PDB entry 7FK5 | X-ray diffraction, 1.53 A resolution | chains A and B

[Chain A]
Protein: Pre-mRNA-splicing factor 8
From: Saccharomyces cerevisiae S288C
UniProt: P33334 (PRP8_YEAST); numbering as in UniProt (aligned over 1836-2090)
Sequence (258 residues; row label = number of the first residue in the row):
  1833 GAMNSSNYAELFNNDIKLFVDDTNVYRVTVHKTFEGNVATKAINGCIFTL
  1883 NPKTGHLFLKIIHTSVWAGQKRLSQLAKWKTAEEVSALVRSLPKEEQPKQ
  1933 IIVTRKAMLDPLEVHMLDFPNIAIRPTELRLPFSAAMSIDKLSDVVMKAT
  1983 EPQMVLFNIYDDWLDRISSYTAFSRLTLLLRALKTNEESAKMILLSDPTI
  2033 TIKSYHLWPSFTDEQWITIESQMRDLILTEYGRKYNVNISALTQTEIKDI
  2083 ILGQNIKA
Disordered / not traced: 2070-2090
Construct notes: expression tag (1833-1835)
Curated features (UniProtKB/Swiss-Prot):
  - mutagenesis: Asp1853 (D1853A: Alters protein folding. Severely impaired growth. Strongly reduced growth at 35 degrees Celsius; when associated with A-1854; D1853N: Reduced growth at 30 degrees Celsius ...), Asp1854 (D1854A: Reduced growth at 30 degrees Celsius. Strongly reduced growth at 16 degrees Celsius. Strongly reduced growth at 35 degrees Celsius; when associated with A-1853 ...), Thr1855 (T1855A: Reduced growth at 30 degrees Celsius. Strongly reduced growth at 16 degrees Celsius), Thr1936 (T1936A: Reduced growth at 30 degrees Celsius. Strongly reduced growth at 16 degrees Celsius), Arg1937 (R1937K: Severely impaired growth. Reduced growth at 30 degrees Celsius. Strongly reduced growth at 16 degrees Celsius)

[Chain B]
Protein: A1 cistron-splicing factor AAR2
From: Saccharomyces cerevisiae S288C
UniProt: P32357 (AAR2_YEAST); aligned to UniProt positions 1-317 over residues 1-317
Sequence (308 residues; numbered -3 to 317; 13 numbers in that range are skipped by the numbering (no residue carries them; nothing is unmodelled there); the number before each row is that of its first residue; numbers below 1 keep their minus sign (Gly-3 is residue -3)):
    -3 GAMAMNTVPFTSAPIEVTIGIDQYSFNVKENQPFHGIKDIPIGHVHVIHF
    47 QHADNSSMRYGYWFDCRMGNFYIQYDPKDGLYKMMEERDGAKFENIVHNF
    97 KERQMMVSYPKIDEDDTWYNLTEFVQMDKIRKIVRKDENQFSYVDSSMTT
   147 VQENEL
   166 SSSSSDPAHSLNYTVINFKSREAIRPGHEMEDFLDKSYYLNTVMLQGIFK
   216 NSSNYFGELQFAFLNAMFFGNYGSSLQWHAMIELICSSATVPKHMLDKLD
   266 EILYYQIKTLPEQYSDILLNERVWNICLYSSFQKNSLHNTEKIMENKYPE
   316 LL
Disordered / not traced: -3 to 0, 166-169
Construct notes: expression tag (-3 to 0); conflict Ser166 (Leu153 in P32357), Ser167 (Lys154 in P32357), Ser170 (Asp in P32357)
Curated features (UniProtKB/Swiss-Prot):
  - region: Leu261 to Ile282 (Leucine-zipper)
  - modified residue: Ser253 (Phosphoserine), Thr274 (Phosphothreonine)
Residues lining bound ligands:
  - V3F ((5S)-5-methyl-5-phenylimidazolidine-2,4-dione), molecule 1: Tyr20, Ser21, Phe22, Pro106
  - V3F, molecule 2: Ala231, Gly235, Asn236, Tyr237, Ser240, Ile282, Leu283

[How chain A and chain B interact]
Residue-residue contacts (18; chain A residue first):
  Gln1907(A) with Met195(B); Leu199(B)
  Leu1908(A) with Met195(B), hydrophobic
  Trp1911(A) with Glu194(B); Met195(B), hydrophobic; Phe198(B), hydrophobic
  Asp1942(A) with Lys184(B), salt bridge; Phe198(B)
  Glu1945(A) with Lys184(B), salt bridge
  Val1946(A) with Ile189(B), hydrophobic; Glu194(B); Phe198(B), hydrophobic
  His1947(A) with Glu194(B), salt bridge
  Leu1949(A) with Lys184(B); Ser185(B); Arg186(B); Ile189(B), hydrophobic
  Asp1950(A) with Arg186(B), salt bridge

[Overview]
9 residues of chain A face 8 of chain B across their interface; the contacts include 4 salt bridges. Polar
pairs include Asp1942(A)-Lys184(B), Glu1945(A)-Lys184(B) and His1947(A)-Glu194(B). Ligands of chain B:
compound V3F. From UniProt: 5 mutagenesis sites on chain A.
Chain A is Pre-mRNA-splicing factor 8 and chain B is A1 cistron-splicing factor AAR2, both from Saccharomyces
cerevisiae S288C; the structure, PanDDA analysis group deposition -- Aar2/RNaseH in complex with fragment
P04A12 from the F2X-Universal Library, was determined by X-ray diffraction, deposited together with 5ST0,
5ST1, 5ST2, 5ST3, 5ST4, 5ST5 and 248 further entries.
